4PJV - chain A; structure by X-ray diffraction, 2.50 A resolution.

Chain A:
Protein: Poly [ADP-ribose] polymerase 2
From: Homo sapiens
Notes: EC 2.4.2.30; fragment: parp2 helical and catalytic domains
UniProtKB: Q9UGN5 (PARP2_HUMAN); residues 235-579 here = UniProt positions 235-579
Amino-acid sequence (368 residues; row label = number of the first residue in the row):
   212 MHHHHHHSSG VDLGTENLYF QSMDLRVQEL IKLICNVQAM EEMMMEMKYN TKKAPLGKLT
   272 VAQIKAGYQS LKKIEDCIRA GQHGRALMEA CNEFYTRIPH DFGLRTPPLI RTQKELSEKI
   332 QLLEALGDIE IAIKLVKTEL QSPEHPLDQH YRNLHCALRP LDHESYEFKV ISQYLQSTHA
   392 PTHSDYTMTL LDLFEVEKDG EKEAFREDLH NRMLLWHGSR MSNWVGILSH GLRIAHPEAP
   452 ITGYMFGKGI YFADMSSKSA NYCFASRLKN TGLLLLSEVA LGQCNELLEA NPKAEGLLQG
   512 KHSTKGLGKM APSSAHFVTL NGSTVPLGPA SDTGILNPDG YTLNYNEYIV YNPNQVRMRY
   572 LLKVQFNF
Unresolved in the structure: 212-233, 293-295, 351-354
Differences from the reference sequence: expression tag (212-234)
Ligand contacts: Talazoparib (2YQ; (8S,9R)-5-fluoro-8-(4-fluorophenyl)-9-(1-methyl-1H-1,2,4-triazol-5-yl)-2,7,8,9-tetrahydro-3H-pyrido[4,3,2-de]phthalazin-3-one): Ser328, Gln332, Glu335, Trp427, His428, Gly429, Gly454, Tyr455, Tyr462, Phe463, Ala464, Lys469, Ser470, Tyr473, Asn557, Glu558
Curated features (UniProtKB/Swiss-Prot):
  - active site: Glu558 (For poly [ADP-ribose] polymerase activity)
  - binding site (NAD(+)): His428 to Ser430, Gly437, Arg444, Ser470
  - mutagenesis: Glu286 (E286A/R: Increased DNA-induced ADP-ribosyltransferase activity), Gly338 (G338A: Does not affect DNA-induced ADP-ribosyltransferase activity), His394 (H394A: Strongly reduced serine ADP-ribosylation, caused by abolished interaction with HPF1), His428 (H428A: Abolished trapping at DNA damage sites upon binding to PARP inhibitors (PARPi)), Glu558 (E558A: Abolished poly [ADP-ribose] polymerase activity without affecting localization to DNA damage sites)
What the authors report for this chain:
  - binding site for Talazoparib: Ser328, Gln332, His428, Gly429, Tyr455, Tyr462, Ala464, Lys469, Ser470, Tyr473
  - contacts within the chain: Glu335-Tyr455 (hydrogen bond)

Overview:
Bound to chain A: Talazoparib. From UniProt: active-site residue Glu558, 6 NAD+-binding residues and 5
mutagenesis sites. From the paper: a binding site for Talazoparib at Ser328, Gln332 and His428 among others;
contacts within the chain involving Glu335 and Tyr455.
Chain A is Poly [ADP-ribose] polymerase 2 (Homo sapiens); the structure, Structure of PARP2 catalytic domain
bound to inhibitor BMN 673, was determined by X-ray diffraction together with 4PJT from the same study.
